Entry 1ND2 (X-ray diffraction, 2.50 A resolution); this record covers chains A and B of the 4 polymer chains in the assembly.

[Chain A]
Molecule: coat protein VP1
Organism: Human rhinovirus 16
Reference sequence: Q82122 (POLG_HRV16); residues 1-285 here correspond to UniProt positions 569-853 (UniProt number = residue number + 568)
Sequence (285 residues; numbered 1 to 285; the number before each row is that of its first residue):
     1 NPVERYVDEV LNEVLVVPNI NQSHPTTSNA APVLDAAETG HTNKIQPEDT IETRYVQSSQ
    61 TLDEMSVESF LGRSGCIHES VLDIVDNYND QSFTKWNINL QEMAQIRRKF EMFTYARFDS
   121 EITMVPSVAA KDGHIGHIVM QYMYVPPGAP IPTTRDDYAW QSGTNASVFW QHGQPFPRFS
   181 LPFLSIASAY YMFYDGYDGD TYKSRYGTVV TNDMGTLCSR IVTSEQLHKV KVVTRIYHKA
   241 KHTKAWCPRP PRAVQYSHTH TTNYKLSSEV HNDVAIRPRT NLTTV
Curated features (UniProtKB/Swiss-Prot):
  - site: Val285 (Cleavage)

[Chain B]
Molecule: coat protein VP2
Organism: Human rhinovirus 16
Reference sequence: Q82122 (POLG_HRV16); residues 1-261 here correspond to UniProt positions 70-330 (UniProt number = residue number + 69)
Sequence (261 residues; numbered 1 to 261; the number before each row is that of its first residue):
     1 SPSVEACGYS DRIIQITRGD STITSQDVAN AVVGYGVWPH YLTPQDATAI DKPTQPDTSS
    61 NRFYTLDSKM WNSTSKGWWW KLPDALKDMG IFGENMFYHF LGRSGYTVHV QCNASKFHQG
   121 TLLVVMIPEH QLATVNKGNV NAGYKYTHPG EAGREVGTQV ENEKQPSDDN WLNFDGTLLG
   181 NLLIFPHQFI NLRSNNSATL IVPYVNAVPM DSMVRHNNWS LVIIPVCQLQ SNNISNIVPI
   241 TVSISPMCAE FSGARAKTVV Q
Unresolved in the structure: 1-9
Curated features (UniProtKB/Swiss-Prot):
  - site: Gln261 (Cleavage)

[How chain A and chain B interact]
Residue-residue contacts (105; chain A residue first):
  Ala37(A) with Phe189(B)
  Glu38(A) with Ala29(B); Gln188(B); Phe189(B), hydrogen bond (backbone-backbone); Asn191(B), hydrogen bond; Ser194(B), hydrogen bond; Asn195(B)
  Thr39(A) with Ala29(B); Val32(B); His187(B); Gln188(B), hydrogen bond (backbone-side chain)
  Gly40(A) with His187(B)
  His41(A) with Asn30(B); Ala31(B)
  Thr114(A) with Glu129(B)
  Tyr115(A) with Glu129(B), hydrogen bond; Val205(B), hydrophobic; Asn206(B)
  Ala187(A) with Ala207(B); Val208(B), hydrophobic
  Ser188(A) with Ala207(B), hydrogen bond (backbone-backbone)
  Ala189(A) with Ala207(B)
  Tyr191(A) with Glu129(B); Asn206(B), hydrogen bond; Ala207(B); Val208(B)
  Phe193(A) with Glu129(B); Gln131(B)
  Tyr194(A) with Glu129(B); Gln131(B), hydrogen bond (backbone-side chain); His216(B)
  Asp195(A) with Lys81(B), salt bridge; Glu129(B), hydrogen bond (backbone-side chain); His130(B); His216(B), hydrogen bond (backbone-side chain); Asn217(B), hydrogen bond (backbone-backbone); Ser220(B)
  Gly196(A) with Arg215(B)
  Tyr197(A) with Ala142(B), hydrogen bond (side chain-backbone); Gly143(B), hydrogen bond (side chain-backbone); Tyr144(B), hydrogen bond (side chain-backbone); Thr147(B), hydrogen bond; His148(B); Arg215(B), hydrogen bond (backbone-backbone)
  Asp198(A) with Arg215(B)
  Gly199(A) with Tyr144(B); Arg215(B)
  Asp200(A) with Tyr144(B); Val260(B)
  Thr201(A) with Tyr144(B)
  Tyr206(A) with His130(B); Gln131(B); Leu132(B), hydrogen bond (side chain-backbone); Asn141(B), hydrogen bond (backbone-side chain); Ala142(B)
  Gly207(A) with Gln131(B)
  Thr208(A) with Gln131(B)
  Cys247(A) with Tyr35(B); Val205(B), hydrophobic
  Pro248(A) with Ile184(B), hydrophobic; Phe185(B)
  Arg249(A) with Pro128(B), hydrogen bond (side chain-backbone); Glu129(B), hydrogen bond (side chain-backbone); Ile184(B); Phe185(B)
  Pro250(A) with Thr177(B); Asn181(B); Ile184(B); Phe185(B)
  Pro251(A) with Thr177(B); Asn181(B)
  Arg252(A) with Asp175(B), hydrogen bond (side chain-backbone); Gly176(B)
  Ala253(A) with Gly176(B), hydrogen bond (backbone-backbone); Thr177(B); Leu178(B), hydrophobic
  Val254(A) with Gly176(B)
  His258(A) with Gly138(B); Asn139(B)
  His260(A) with Gln131(B), hydrogen bond (backbone-side chain)
  Thr261(A) with Gln131(B); Asn141(B), hydrogen bond
  Thr262(A) with Gln131(B), hydrogen bond (side chain-backbone); Leu132(B), hydrogen bond (side chain-backbone); Ala133(B), hydrogen bond (side chain-backbone); Asp175(B)
  Asn263(A) with Ala133(B); Thr134(B), hydrogen bond (side chain-backbone); Gly138(B), hydrogen bond (side chain-backbone); Asn139(B); Val140(B), hydrogen bond (side chain-backbone); Asn141(B), hydrogen bond
  Tyr264(A) with Ala133(B), hydrophobic; Thr134(B), hydrogen bond (backbone-backbone); Val135(B); Asn136(B), hydrogen bond (backbone-backbone); Ser167(B), hydrogen bond; Asp169(B), hydrogen bond; Leu172(B), hydrophobic; Gly176(B)
  Lys265(A) with Asn136(B)
  Leu266(A) with Asn136(B), hydrogen bond (backbone-side chain); Asp169(B)
  Val270(A) with Trp171(B), hydrophobic
  Val274(A) with Trp171(B), hydrophobic
Other interface residues (no listed pair), chain A (43 interface residues in all): Tyr202, Ile276
Other interface residues (no listed pair), chain B (58 interface residues in all): Ile127, Lys164, Asn173, Leu182, Asp211, Val214, Thr258, Gln261

[Summary]
The interface between chain A and chain B involves 43 residues on one side and 58 on the other; the contacts
include 36 hydrogen bonds and 1 salt bridge. Among the polar pairs are Asp195(A)-Lys81(B), Glu38(A)-Asn191(B)
and Glu38(A)-Ser194(B).
Here chain A is coat protein VP1 and chain B is coat protein VP2, both from Human rhinovirus 16. Entry 1ND2
(The structure of Rhinovirus 16) was determined by X-ray diffraction (same publication as 1NA1, 1NCQ, 1NCR and
1ND3).
